Entry 4PUO (X-ray diffraction, 2.90 A resolution); this record covers chains A and P of the 4 polymer chains in the assembly.

# Chain A
Protein: HIV-1 Reverse Transcriptase, p66 subunit
From: Human immunodeficiency virus type 1
Notes: EC 2.7.7.49, 2.7.7.7, 3.1.26.13, 3.1.13.2
UniProtKB: P03366 (POL_HV1B1); residues 1-554 here correspond to UniProt positions 600-1153 (UniProt number = residue number + 599)
Sequence (556 residues; each row starts with the number of its first residue; numbers below 1 keep their minus sign (Met-1 is residue -1)):
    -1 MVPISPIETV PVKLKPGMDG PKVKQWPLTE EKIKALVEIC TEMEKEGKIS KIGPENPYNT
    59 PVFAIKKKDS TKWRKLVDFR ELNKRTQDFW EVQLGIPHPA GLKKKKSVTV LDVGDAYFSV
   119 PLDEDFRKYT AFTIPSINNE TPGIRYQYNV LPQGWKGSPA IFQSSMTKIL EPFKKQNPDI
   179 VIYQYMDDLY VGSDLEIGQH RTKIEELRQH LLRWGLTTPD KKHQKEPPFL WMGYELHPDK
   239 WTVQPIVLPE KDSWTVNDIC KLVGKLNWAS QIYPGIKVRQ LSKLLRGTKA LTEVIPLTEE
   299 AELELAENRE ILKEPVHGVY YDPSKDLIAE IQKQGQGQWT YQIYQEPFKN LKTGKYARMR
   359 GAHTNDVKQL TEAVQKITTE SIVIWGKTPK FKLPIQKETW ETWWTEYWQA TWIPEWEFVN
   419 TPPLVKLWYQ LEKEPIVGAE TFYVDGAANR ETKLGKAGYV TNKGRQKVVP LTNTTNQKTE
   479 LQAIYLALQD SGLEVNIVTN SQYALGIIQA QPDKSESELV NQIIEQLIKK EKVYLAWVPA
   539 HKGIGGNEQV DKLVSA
Not modelled in the structure: -1
Sequence notes: expression tag (-1 to 0); engineered mutation Cys258 (Gln857 in P03366), Ser280 (Cys879 in P03366), Asn498 (Asp1097 in P03366)
Small-molecule neighbours: non-nucleoside rt inhibitor nevirapine (NVP; 11-cyclopropyl-5,11-dihydro-4-methyl-6H-dipyrido[3,2-b:2',3'-e][1,4]diazepin-6-one): Pro95, Leu100, Lys101, Lys103, Val106, Val179, Tyr181, Tyr188, Gly190, Phe227, Trp229, Leu234, His235, Pro236, Tyr318
UniProt features mapped onto this chain:
  - region: Phe227 to His235 (RT 'primer grip')
  - motif: Trp398 to Trp414 (Tryptophan repeat motif)
  - binding site (Mg(2+)): Asp110, Asp185, Asp186, Asp443, Glu478, Asp549
  - site: Trp401 (Essential for RT p66/p51 heterodimerization), Trp414 (Essential for RT p66/p51 heterodimerization), Phe440, Tyr441 (Cleavage)
What the authors report for this chain:
  - catalytic residues: Glu478 (citing earlier work)
  - mutagenesis - N474A, N474A/Q475A: decreased catalytic activity (citing earlier work)

# Chain P
Molecule: 21-nt DNA strand
Sequence (21 nucleotides; each row starts with the number of its first residue):
   802 ACAGTCCCTG TTCGGGCGCC G
Not modelled in the structure: 802, 822

# Interface between chain A and chain P
Contacting residue pairs - 24 pairs, chain A then chain P:
  Tyr183(A) - DC821(P)  sugar contact
  Met230(A) - DC820(P)  phosphate contact
  Met230(A) - DC821(P)  phosphate contact
  Gly231(A) - DC820(P)  hydrogen bond to the phosphate
  Gly231(A) - DC821(P)  hydrogen bond to the phosphate
  Lys259(A) - DC818(P)  phosphate contact
  Lys259(A) - DG819(P)  phosphate contact
  Gly262(A) - DG819(P)  sugar contact
  Lys263(A) - DG819(P)  sugar contact
  Trp266(A) - DC820(P)  sugar contact
  Arg358(A) - DT812(P)  salt bridge to the phosphate
  Gly359(A) - DG811(P)  phosphate contact
  Ala360(A) - DG811(P)  hydrogen bond to the phosphate
  His361(A) - DT810(P)  salt bridge to the phosphate
  Arg448(A) - DT806(P)  hydrogen bond to the base
  Arg448(A) - DC807(P)  sugar contact
  Lys451(A) - DC808(P)  salt bridge to the phosphate
  Thr473(A) - DC808(P)  hydrogen bond to the phosphate
  Thr473(A) - DC809(P)  hydrogen bond to the phosphate
  Gln475(A) - DC808(P)  hydrogen bond to the base
  Gln475(A) - DC809(P)  hydrogen bond to the sugar
  Lys476(A) - DC809(P)  phosphate contact
  Tyr501(A) - DC809(P)  phosphate contact
  Tyr501(A) - DT810(P)  hydrogen bond to the phosphate
Other interface residues (no listed pair), chain A (21 interface residues in all): Asn255, Cys258, Leu289, Ile505
Other interface residues (no listed pair), chain P (12 interface residues in all): DG817

# Overview
21 residues of chain A face 12 of chain P across their interface, with 9 hydrogen bonds and 3 salt bridges.
Polar contacts include Arg448(A)-DT806(P), Gln475(A)-DC808(P) and Gln475(A)-DC809(P). Ligands of chain A:
non-nucleoside rt inhibitor nevirapine. From the paper: the catalytic residue Glu478(A); N474A and N474A/Q475A
of chain A reduce catalytic activity.
Here chain A is HIV-1 Reverse Transcriptase, p66 subunit (Human immunodeficiency virus type 1) and chain P is
a 21-nt DNA strand. Entry 4PUO (Crystal structure of HIV-1 reverse transcriptase in complex with RNA/DNA and
Nevirapine) was determined by X-ray diffraction, deposited together with 4PWD and 4Q0B.
